PDB entry 5LEJ | X-ray diffraction, 2.70 A resolution | chains A and C of the 4 polymer chains in the assembly

Chain A:
Protein: Listeriolysin regulatory protein
Source organism: Listeria monocytogenes serovar 1/2a (strain ATCC BAA-679 / EGD-e)
UniProtKB: P22262 (PRFA_LISMO); residue numbers follow UniProt; this construct covers 1-237
Amino-acid sequence (237 residues; each row starts with the number of its first residue):
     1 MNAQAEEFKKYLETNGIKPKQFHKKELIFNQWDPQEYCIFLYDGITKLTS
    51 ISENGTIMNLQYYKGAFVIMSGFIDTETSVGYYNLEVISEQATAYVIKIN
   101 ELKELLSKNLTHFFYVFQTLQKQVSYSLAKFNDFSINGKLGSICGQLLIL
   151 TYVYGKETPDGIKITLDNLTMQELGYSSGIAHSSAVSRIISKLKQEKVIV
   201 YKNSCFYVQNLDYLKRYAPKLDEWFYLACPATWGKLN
Unresolved in the structure: 1
Swiss-Prot annotation at these positions:
  - natural variant: Gly145 (G145S: In prfA* mutant which constitutively overexpresses virulence genes. Presumably blocks prfA in a cofactor-independent transcriptionally active conformation)

Chain C:
Molecule: 30-nt DNA strand
Sequence (30 nucleotides; each row starts with the number of its first residue; note: 1 number in that range is skipped by the numbering (no residue carries it; nothing is unmodelled there); numbers below 1 keep their minus sign (DT-15 is residue -15)):
   -15 TTGAGGCATTAACAT
     1 TTGTTAACGACGATA

Interface between chain A and chain C:
Pairs across the interface (11; chain A residue first):
  Thr170(A) - DA-8(C)  phosphate contact
  Met171(A) - DA-8(C)  hydrogen bond to the phosphate
  Met171(A) - DT-7(C)  phosphate contact
  Ser184(A) - DT-6(C)  base contact
  Ser187(A) - DT-7(C)  hydrogen bond to the phosphate
  Ser187(A) - DT-6(C)  base contact
  Arg188(A) - DA-4(C)  base contact
  Ser191(A) - DT-6(C)  hydrogen bond to the phosphate
  Lys194(A) - DT-7(C)  salt bridge to the phosphate
  Tyr201(A) - DA-8(C)  phosphate contact
  Tyr201(A) - DT-7(C)  phosphate contact
Other interface residues (no listed pair), chain A (9 interface residues in all): Gln172
Other interface residues (no listed pair), chain C (5 interface residues in all): DA-5

Summary:
Chain A and chain C form an interface of 9 and 5 residues respectively, with 3 hydrogen bonds and 1 salt
bridge. Polar contacts include Met171(A)-DA-8(C), Ser187(A)-DT-7(C) and Ser191(A)-DT-6(C).
Chain A is Listeriolysin regulatory protein (Listeria monocytogenes serovar 1/2a (strain ATCC BAA-679 /
EGD-e)) and chain C is a 30-nt DNA strand; the structure, The Transcriptional Regulator PrfA from Listeria
Monocytogenes in complex with a 30-bp operator PrfA-box motif, was determined by X-ray diffraction, deposited
together with 5LEK and 5LRS.
